PDB entry 7WTR | electron microscopy, 3.50 A resolution | chains C2 and SI of the 19 polymer chains in the assembly

Chain C2:
Molecule: 18S rRNA
Organism: Saccharomyces cerevisiae
Sequence (1800 nucleotides; numbered 1 to 1800; the number before each row is that of its first residue):
     1 UAUCUGGUUGAUCCUGCCAGUAGUCAUAUGCUUGUCUCAAAGAUUAAGCC
    51 AUGCAUGUCUAAGUAUAAGCAAUUUAUACAGUGAAACUGCGAAUGGCUCA
   101 UUAAAUCAGUUAUCGUUUAUUUGAUAGUUCCUUUACUACAUGGUAUAACU
   151 GUGGUAAUUCUAGAGCUAAUACAUGCUUAAAAUCUCGACCCUUUGGAAGA
   201 GAUGUAUUUAUUAGAUAAAAAAUCAAUGUCUUCGGACUCUUUGAUGAUUC
   251 AUAAUAACUUUUCGAAUCGCAUGGCCUUGUGCUGGCGAUGGUUCAUUCAA
   301 AUUUCUGCCCUAUCAACUUUCGAUGGUAGGAUAGUGGCCUACCAUGGUUU
   351 CAACGGGUAACGGGGAAUAAGGGUUCGAUUCCGGAGAGGGAGCCUGAGAA
   401 ACGGCUACCACAUCCAAGGAAGGCAGCAGGCGCGCAAAUUACCCAAUCCU
   451 AAUUCAGGGAGGUAGUGACAAUAAAUAACGAUACAGGGCCCAUUCGGGUC
   501 UUGUAAUUGGAAUGAGUACAAUGUAAAUACCUUAACGAGGAACAAUUGGA
   551 GGGCAAGUCUGGUGCCAGCAGCCGCGGUAAUUCCAGCUCCAAUAGCGUAU
   601 AUUAAAGUUGUUGCAGUUAAAAAGCUCGUAGUUGAACUUUGGGCCCGGUU
   651 GGCCGGUCCGAUUUUUUCGUGUACUGGAUUUCCAACGGGGCCUUUCCUUC
   701 UGGCUAACCUUGAGUCCUUGUGGCUCUUGGCGAACCAGGACUUUUACUUU
   751 GAAAAAAUUAGAGUGUUCAAAGCAGGCGUAUUGCUCGAAUAUAUUAGCAU
   801 GGAAUAAUAGAAUAGGACGUUUGGUUCUAUUUUGUUGGUUUCUAGGACCA
   851 UCGUAAUGAUUAAUAGGGACGGUCGGGGGCAUCAGUAUUCAAUUGUCAGA
   901 GGUGAAAUUCUUGGAUUUAUUGAAGACUAACUACUGCGAAAGCAUUUGCC
   951 AAGGACGUUUUCAUUAAUCAAGAACGAAAGUUAGGGGAUCGAAGAUGAUC
  1001 AGAUACCGUCGUAGUCUUAACCAUAAACUAUGCCGACUAGGGAUCGGGUG
  1051 GUGUUUUUUUAAUGACCCACUCGGCACCUUACGAGAAAUCAAAGUCUUUG
  1101 GGUUCUGGGGGGAGUAUGGUCGCAAGGCUGAAACUUAAAGGAAUUGACGG
  1151 AAGGGCACCACCAGGAGUGGAGCCUGCGGCUUAAUUUGACUCAACACGGG
  1201 GAAACUCACCAGGUCCAGACACAAUAAGGAUUGACAGAUUGAGAGCUCUU
  1251 UCUUGAUUUUGUGGGUGGUGGUGCAUGGCCGUUCUUAGUUGGUGGAGUGA
  1301 UUUGUCUGCUUAAUUGCGAUAACGAACGAGACCUUAACCUACUAAAUAGU
  1351 GGUGCUAGCAUUUGCUGGUUAUCCACUUCUUAGAGGGACUAUCGGUUUCA
  1401 AGCCGAUGGAAGUUUGAGGCAAUAACAGGUCUGUGAUGCCCUUAGACGUU
  1451 CUGGGCCGCACGCGCGCUACACUGACGGAGCCAGCGAGUCUAACCUUGGC
  1501 CGAGAGGUCUUGGUAAUCUUGUGAAACUCCGUCGUGCUGGGGAUAGAGCA
  1551 UUGUAAUUAUUGCUCUUCAACGAGGAAUUCCUAGUAAGCGCAAGUCAUCA
  1601 GCUUGCGUUGAUUACGUCCCUGCCCUUUGUACACACCGCCCGUCGCUAGU
  1651 ACCGAUUGAAUGGCUUAGUGAGGCCUCAGGAUCUGCUUAGAGAAGGGGGC
  1701 AACUCCAUCUCAGAGCGGAGAAUUUGGACAAACUUGGUCAUUUAGAGGAA
  1751 CUAAAAGUCGUAACAAGGUUUCCGUAGGUGAACCUGCGGAAGGAUCAUUA
Unresolved in the structure: 73-75, 133-135, 489-498, 659-675, 1157-1621, 1631-1634

Chain SI:
Protein: 40S ribosomal protein S8-A
Organism: Saccharomyces cerevisiae
UniProt: P0CX39 (RS8A_YEAST); numbering as in UniProt (aligned over 1-200)
Amino-acid sequence (200 residues; numbered 1 to 200; the number before each row is that of its first residue):
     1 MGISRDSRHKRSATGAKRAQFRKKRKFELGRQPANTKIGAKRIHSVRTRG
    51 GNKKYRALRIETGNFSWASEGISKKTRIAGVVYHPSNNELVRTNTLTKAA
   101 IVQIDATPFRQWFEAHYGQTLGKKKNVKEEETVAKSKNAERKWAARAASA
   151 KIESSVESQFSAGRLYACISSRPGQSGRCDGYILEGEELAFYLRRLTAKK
Unresolved in the structure: 1, 124-134
UniProt features mapped onto this chain:
  - modified residue: Thr-62 (Phosphothreonine), Ser-66 (Phosphoserine), Ser-69 (Phosphoserine), Ser-73 (Phosphoserine), Ser-86 (Phosphoserine), Thr-107 (Phosphothreonine), Ser-154 (Phosphoserine), Ser-155 (Phosphoserine), Ser-158 (Phosphoserine), Ser-161 (Phosphoserine)

Chain C2 / chain SI interface:
Contacting residue pairs (149; chain C2 residue first):
  U101(C2) / Phe-21(SI)  base contact
  A105(C2) / Arg-8(SI)  hydrogen bond to the phosphate
  A105(C2) / Arg-18(SI)  salt bridge to the phosphate
  U106(C2) / Arg-8(SI)  salt bridge to the phosphate
  U117(C2) / Arg-49(SI)  sugar contact
  U117(C2) / Gly-50(SI)  sugar contact
  U117(C2) / Asn-52(SI)  phosphate contact
  U118(C2) / Asn-52(SI)  phosphate contact
  C186(C2) / Lys-142(SI)  salt bridge to the phosphate
  C186(C2) / Arg-146(SI)  salt bridge to the phosphate
  G187(C2) / Asn-138(SI)  base contact
  G187(C2) / Lys-142(SI)  salt bridge to the phosphate
  A188(C2) / Asn-138(SI)  hydrogen bond to the phosphate
  C189(C2) / Asn-138(SI)  base contact
  C189(C2) / Arg-141(SI)  base contact
  C190(C2) / Lys-137(SI)  base contact
  C190(C2) / Arg-141(SI)  base contact
  C191(C2) / Lys-137(SI)  base contact
  U193(C2) / Lys-137(SI)  hydrogen bond to the base
  G195(C2) / Lys-137(SI)  hydrogen bond to the base
  G195(C2) / Arg-141(SI)  hydrogen bond to the base
  G196(C2) / Arg-141(SI)  hydrogen bond to the base
  A197(C2) / Asn-138(SI)  base contact
  U207(C2) / Ser-176(SI)  sugar contact
  U207(C2) / Arg-178(SI)  hydrogen bond to the base
  U208(C2) / Ser-171(SI)  sugar contact
  U208(C2) / Ser-176(SI)  sugar contact
  U208(C2) / Asp-180(SI)  hydrogen bond to the sugar
  U209(C2) / Ser-170(SI)  hydrogen bond to the phosphate
  U209(C2) / Ser-171(SI)  sugar contact
  U209(C2) / Asp-180(SI)  sugar contact
  U209(C2) / Gly-181(SI)  hydrogen bond to the sugar
  A210(C2) / Ser-66(SI)  sugar contact
  A210(C2) / Ala-68(SI)  sugar contact
  A210(C2) / Ser-170(SI)  phosphate contact
  A210(C2) / Tyr-182(SI)  sugar contact
  A256(C2) / Gly-71(SI)  sugar contact
  A256(C2) / Ile-72(SI)  sugar contact
  A256(C2) / Ser-73(SI)  hydrogen bond to the sugar
  A257(C2) / Asn-64(SI)  hydrogen bond to the base
  A257(C2) / Ser-73(SI)  hydrogen bond to the sugar
  C258(C2) / Asn-64(SI)  hydrogen bond to the sugar
  C258(C2) / Lys-75(SI)  phosphate contact
  C258(C2) / Arg-178(SI)  hydrogen bond to the base
  U259(C2) / Lys-75(SI)  salt bridge to the phosphate
  U259(C2) / Arg-178(SI)  hydrogen bond to the sugar
  U260(C2) / Lys-41(SI)  salt bridge to the phosphate
  U260(C2) / Arg-42(SI)  base contact
  U260(C2) / Ile-43(SI)  hydrogen bond to the base
  A300(C2) / Arg-49(SI)  sugar contact
  A301(C2) / Phe-27(SI)  phosphate contact
  U302(C2) / Arg-22(SI)  salt bridge to the phosphate
  U318(C2) / Arg-11(SI)  sugar contact
  U318(C2) / Gly-15(SI)  sugar contact
  G322(C2) / Lys-10(SI)  hydrogen bond to the sugar
  A323(C2) / Lys-10(SI)  salt bridge to the phosphate
  A323(C2) / Arg-11(SI)  hydrogen bond to the phosphate
  U324(C2) / Arg-11(SI)  phosphate contact
  U324(C2) / Ser-12(SI)  phosphate contact
  U324(C2) / Ala-13(SI)  phosphate contact
  A328(C2) / Pro-85(SI)  sugar contact
  A328(C2) / Ser-86(SI)  base contact
  G329(C2) / Thr-97(SI)  phosphate contact
  G329(C2) / Lys-98(SI)  salt bridge to the phosphate
  G329(C2) / Ala-99(SI)  phosphate contact
  G330(C2) / Pro-33(SI)  sugar contact
  G330(C2) / Lys-98(SI)  hydrogen bond to the phosphate
  G330(C2) / Arg-172(SI)  salt bridge to the phosphate
  G330(C2) / Pro-173(SI)  phosphate contact
  A331(C2) / Gly-30(SI)  sugar contact
  A331(C2) / Arg-31(SI)  hydrogen bond to the sugar
  A331(C2) / Ala-34(SI)  phosphate contact
  A331(C2) / Arg-56(SI)  salt bridge to the phosphate
  A331(C2) / Arg-172(SI)  hydrogen bond to the base
  A331(C2) / Gly-174(SI)  phosphate contact
  A331(C2) / Gln-175(SI)  hydrogen bond to the phosphate
  U332(C2) / Arg-5(SI)  hydrogen bond to the sugar
  U332(C2) / Leu-29(SI)  sugar contact
  U332(C2) / Arg-31(SI)  salt bridge to the phosphate
  U332(C2) / Lys-54(SI)  salt bridge to the phosphate
  U332(C2) / Arg-56(SI)  salt bridge to the phosphate
  U332(C2) / Arg-172(SI)  hydrogen bond to the base
  U332(C2) / Gln-175(SI)  hydrogen bond to the phosphate
  A333(C2) / Phe-27(SI)  hydrogen bond to the base
  A333(C2) / Arg-31(SI)  salt bridge to the phosphate
  A333(C2) / Thr-48(SI)  phosphate contact
  A333(C2) / Arg-49(SI)  hydrogen bond to the phosphate
  A333(C2) / Lys-54(SI)  salt bridge to the phosphate
  G334(C2) / Arg-5(SI)  hydrogen bond to the base
  G334(C2) / Phe-27(SI)  base contact
  G334(C2) / Lys-54(SI)  salt bridge to the phosphate
  G336(C2) / Arg-5(SI)  hydrogen bond to the base
  G336(C2) / Ser-7(SI)  base contact
  G337(C2) / Lys-10(SI)  hydrogen bond to the sugar
  C338(C2) / Ser-4(SI)  sugar contact
  C338(C2) / Arg-5(SI)  sugar contact
  C338(C2) / His-9(SI)  phosphate contact
  C338(C2) / Lys-10(SI)  phosphate contact
  C339(C2) / His-9(SI)  salt bridge to the phosphate
  C339(C2) / Lys-10(SI)  salt bridge to the phosphate
  A341(C2) / Ser-86(SI)  hydrogen bond to the sugar
  A341(C2) / Asn-87(SI)  sugar contact
  G347(C2) / Ala-13(SI)  hydrogen bond to the sugar
  G347(C2) / Thr-14(SI)  base contact
  U348(C2) / Ala-13(SI)  sugar contact
  U348(C2) / Thr-14(SI)  sugar contact
  A353(C2) / Thr-14(SI)  phosphate contact
  C354(C2) / Thr-14(SI)  hydrogen bond to the phosphate
  C354(C2) / Ala-16(SI)  phosphate contact
  G355(C2) / Lys-17(SI)  hydrogen bond to the phosphate
  A385(C2) / Arg-22(SI)  salt bridge to the phosphate
  A385(C2) / Arg-25(SI)  salt bridge to the phosphate
  G386(C2) / Arg-22(SI)  phosphate contact
  G386(C2) / Lys-23(SI)  hydrogen bond to the phosphate
  G386(C2) / Arg-25(SI)  salt bridge to the phosphate
  A387(C2) / Lys-23(SI)  phosphate contact
  G390(C2) / Lys-23(SI)  salt bridge to the phosphate
  A391(C2) / Gln-20(SI)  phosphate contact
  A391(C2) / Lys-23(SI)  salt bridge to the phosphate
  G392(C2) / Gly-2(SI)  phosphate contact
  G392(C2) / Lys-24(SI)  salt bridge to the phosphate
  C393(C2) / Gly-2(SI)  hydrogen bond to the phosphate
  G396(C2) / Lys-26(SI)  base contact
  G396(C2) / Arg-47(SI)  base contact
  A397(C2) / Arg-47(SI)  salt bridge to the phosphate
  A397(C2) / Gly-50(SI)  hydrogen bond to the phosphate
  A397(C2) / Gly-51(SI)  sugar contact
  G398(C2) / Arg-47(SI)  salt bridge to the phosphate
  G398(C2) / Arg-49(SI)  phosphate contact
  G398(C2) / Gly-50(SI)  hydrogen bond to the phosphate
  A399(C2) / Lys-26(SI)  phosphate contact
  A399(C2) / Arg-49(SI)  salt bridge to the phosphate
  A400(C2) / Gly-2(SI)  base contact
  A400(C2) / Lys-24(SI)  sugar contact
  A400(C2) / Arg-25(SI)  base contact
  A400(C2) / Lys-26(SI)  phosphate contact
  A400(C2) / Phe-27(SI)  phosphate contact
  A400(C2) / Leu-29(SI)  base contact
  C1675(C2) / Gln-32(SI)  base contact
  U1676(C2) / His-44(SI)  salt bridge to the phosphate
  U1676(C2) / Leu-58(SI)  phosphate contact
  C1677(C2) / Arg-42(SI)  salt bridge to the phosphate
  C1677(C2) / Arg-59(SI)  salt bridge to the phosphate
  A1678(C2) / Arg-42(SI)  salt bridge to the phosphate
  G1727(C2) / Gln-32(SI)  hydrogen bond to the base
  A1728(C2) / Ile-3(SI)  sugar contact
  C1729(C2) / Gly-2(SI)  sugar contact
  C1729(C2) / Lys-24(SI)  hydrogen bond to the phosphate
  A1730(C2) / Lys-24(SI)  salt bridge to the phosphate
Interface residues without a listed pair, chain C2 (80 interface residues in all): U102, A103, U185, U211, U303, C317, U319, U335, U340, G384, C1674, G1726
Interface residues without a listed pair, chain SI (79 interface residues in all): Asp-6, Ala-19, Lys-74, His-84, Ala-115, Ser-136

Summary:
Chain C2 and chain SI form an interface of 80 and 79 residues respectively, with 41 hydrogen bonds and 34 salt
bridges. Among the polar pairs are U193(C2)/Lys-137(SI), G195(C2)/Lys-137(SI) and G195(C2)/Arg-141(SI).
Chain C2 is 18S rRNA and chain SI is 40S ribosomal protein S8-A, both from Saccharomyces cerevisiae; the
structure, Cryo-EM structure of a yeast pre-40S ribosomal subunit - State Tsr1-3, was determined by electron
microscopy (same publication as 7WTN, 7WTO, 7WTP and 7WTQ).
